Entry 2E9R (X-ray diffraction, 2.81 A resolution); this record covers chains B and X of the 3 polymer chains in the assembly.

# Chain B
Molecule: 6-nt RNA strand
Sequence (6 nucleotides; each row starts with the number of its first residue):
   915 GGGCCC

# Chain X
Molecule: RNA-dependent RNA polymerase
Source organism: Foot-and-mouth disease virus C-S8c1
Notes: EC 2.7.7.48
UniProt: Q0QEE1 (Q0QEE1_9PICO); residues 1-470 here correspond to UniProt positions 1719-2188 (UniProt number = residue number + 1718)
Chain sequence (476 residues; each row starts with the number of its first residue):
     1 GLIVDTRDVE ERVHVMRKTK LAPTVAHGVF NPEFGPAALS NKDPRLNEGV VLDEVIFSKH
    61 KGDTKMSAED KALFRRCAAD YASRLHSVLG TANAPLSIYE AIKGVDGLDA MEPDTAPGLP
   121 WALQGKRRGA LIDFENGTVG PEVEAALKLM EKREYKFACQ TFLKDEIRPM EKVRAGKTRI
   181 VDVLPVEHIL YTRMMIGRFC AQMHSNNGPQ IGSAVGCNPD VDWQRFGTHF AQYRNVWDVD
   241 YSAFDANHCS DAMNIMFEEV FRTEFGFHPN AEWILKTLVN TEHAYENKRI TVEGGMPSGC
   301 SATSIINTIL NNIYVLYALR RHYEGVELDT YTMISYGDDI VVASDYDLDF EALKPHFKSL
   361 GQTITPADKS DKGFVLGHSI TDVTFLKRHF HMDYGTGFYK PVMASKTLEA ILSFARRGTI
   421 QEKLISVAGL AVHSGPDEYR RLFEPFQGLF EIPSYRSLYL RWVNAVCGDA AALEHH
Differences from the reference sequence: cloning artifact (471-476)
Metal / ion sites: Mg2+: Asp238, Asp339
Ligand contacts: ribavirin triphosphate (RTP): Lys172, Arg179, Tyr241, Ser242, Ala243, Phe244, Asp245, Ser298, Gly299, Thr303, Asn307, Asp338
What the authors report for this chain:
  - binding site for the 9-nt RNA strand: Arg17, Asp109, Thr115, Ala116, Arg128, Phe162, Val181, Val183, Arg193, His204, Gly216, Cys217, Asn218, Ser298, Gly299
  - binding site for ribavirin triphosphate: Arg179, Ala243, Phe244, Asp245, Ser298, Gly299, Asn307
  - binding site for the 6-nt RNA strand (chain B): Tyr336, Asp338, Lys387, Arg388, Arg416, Glu422, Lys423, Ser426
  - catalytic residues: Asp338
  - conformationally variable residues (side-chain flip): Asp245
  - contacts within the chain: Met296-Pro297 (hydrophobic contact), Met296-Ile306 (hydrophobic contact)
  - mutagenesis - S298A, T303A, D338A, K387A/R388A: abolished growth

# How chain B and chain X interact
Contacting residue pairs - 25 pairs, chain B then chain X:
  G915(B) - Asp114(X)  phosphate contact
  G915(B) - Glu422(X)  base contact
  G916(B) - Thr419(X)  hydrogen bond to the phosphate
  G916(B) - Glu422(X)  sugar contact
  G916(B) - Ser426(X)  base contact
  G917(B) - Arg416(X)  salt bridge to the phosphate
  G917(B) - Thr419(X)  phosphate contact
  G917(B) - Lys423(X)  salt bridge to the phosphate
  G917(B) - Ser426(X)  sugar contact
  G917(B) - Val427(X)  sugar contact
  C918(B) - Arg388(X)  hydrogen bond to the sugar
  C918(B) - Ile411(X)  sugar contact
  C918(B) - Lys423(X)  salt bridge to the phosphate
  C918(B) - Leu430(X)  sugar contact
  C919(B) - Leu386(X)  sugar contact
  C919(B) - Lys387(X)  phosphate contact
  C919(B) - Arg388(X)  hydrogen bond to the sugar
  C919(B) - Met403(X)  sugar contact
  C919(B) - Thr407(X)  phosphate contact
  C920(B) - Ser304(X)  hydrogen bond to the base
  C920(B) - Tyr336(X)  phosphate contact
  C920(B) - Asp338(X)  phosphate contact
  C920(B) - Asp339(X)  sugar contact
  C920(B) - Leu386(X)  sugar contact
  C920(B) - Lys387(X)  salt bridge to the phosphate
Interface residues without a listed pair, chain X (19 interface residues in all): Gly337

# In short
6 residues of chain B and 19 residues of chain X are in contact, with 4 hydrogen bonds and 4 salt bridges.
Among the polar pairs are C920(B)-Ser304(X), C918(B)-Arg388(X) and C919(B)-Arg388(X). Chain X binds ribavirin
triphosphate. From the paper: the catalytic residue Asp338(X); S298A, T303A and D338A of chain X, among
others, abolish growth.
Chain B is a 6-nt RNA strand and chain X is RNA-dependent RNA polymerase (Foot-and-mouth disease virus
C-S8c1); the structure, Foot-and-mouth disease virus RNA-dependent RNA polymerase in complex with a
template-primer RNA and with ribavirin, was determined by X-ray diffraction (same publication as 2E9T, 2E9Z
and 2EC0).
